8F39 - chains C and D of the 27 polymer chains in the assembly; structure by electron microscopy, 3.50 A resolution.

# Chain C
Name: ATP synthase subunit alpha, mitochondrial
Source organism: Saccharomyces cerevisiae
UniProtKB: P07251 (ATPA_YEAST); residues 4-510 here correspond to UniProt positions 39-545 (UniProt number = residue number + 35)
Sequence (507 residues; row label = number of the first residue in the row):
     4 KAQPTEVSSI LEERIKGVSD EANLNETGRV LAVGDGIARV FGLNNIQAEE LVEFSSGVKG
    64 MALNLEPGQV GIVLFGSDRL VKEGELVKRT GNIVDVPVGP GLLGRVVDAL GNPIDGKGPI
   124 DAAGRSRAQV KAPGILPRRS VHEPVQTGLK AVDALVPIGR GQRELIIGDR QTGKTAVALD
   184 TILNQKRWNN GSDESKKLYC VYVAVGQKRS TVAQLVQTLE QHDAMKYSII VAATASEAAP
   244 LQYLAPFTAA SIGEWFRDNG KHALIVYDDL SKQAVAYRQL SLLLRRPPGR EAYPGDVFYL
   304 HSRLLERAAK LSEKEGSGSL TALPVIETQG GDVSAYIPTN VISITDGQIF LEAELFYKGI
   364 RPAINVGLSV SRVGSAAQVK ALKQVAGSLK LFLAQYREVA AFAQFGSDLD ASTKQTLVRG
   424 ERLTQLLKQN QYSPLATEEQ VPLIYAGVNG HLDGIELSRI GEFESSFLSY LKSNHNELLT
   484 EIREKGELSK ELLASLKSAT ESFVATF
Not modelled in the structure: 4-5
Residues lining bound ligands: ADP (adenosine-5'-diphosphate): Arg173, Gln174, Thr175, Gly176, Lys177, Thr178, Ala179, Glu330, Phe359, Arg364, Pro365, Gln432, Asn433, Gln434
UniProt features mapped onto this chain:
  - binding site (ATP): Gly171 to Thr178
  - site: Ser372 (Required for activity)
  - modified residue (Phosphoserine): Ser22, Ser143

# Chain D
Name: ATP synthase subunit beta, mitochondrial
Source organism: Saccharomyces cerevisiae
Notes: EC 7.1.2.2
UniProtKB: P00830 (ATPB_YEAST); residues 6-478 here correspond to UniProt positions 39-511 (UniProt number = residue number + 33)
Sequence (473 residues; numbered 6 to 478; the number before each row is that of its first residue):
     6 STPITGKVTA VIGAIVDVHF EQSELPAILN ALEIKTPQGK LVLEVAQHLG ENTVRTIAMD
    66 GTEGLVRGEK VLDTGGPISV PVGRETLGRI INVIGEPIDE RGPIKSKLRK PIHADPPSFA
   126 EQSTSAEILE TGIKVVDLLA PYARGGKIGL FGGAGVGKTV FIQELINNIA KAHGGFSVFT
   186 GVGERTREGN DLYREMKETG VINLEGESKV ALVFGQMNEP PGARARVALT GLTIAEYFRD
   246 EEGQDVLLFI DNIFRFTQAG SEVSALLGRI PSAVGYQPTL ATDMGLLQER ITTTKKGSVT
   306 SVQAVYVPAD DLTDPAPATT FAHLDATTVL SRGISELGIY PAVDPLDSKS RLLDAAVVGQ
   366 EHYDVASKVQ ETLQTYKSLQ DIIAILGMDE LSEQDKLTVE RARKIQRFLS QPFAVAEVFT
   426 GIPGKLVRLK DTVASFKAVL EGKYDNIPEH AFYMVGGIED VVAKAEKLAA EAN
UniProt features mapped onto this chain:
  - binding site (ATP): Gly157 to Thr164
  - modified residue: Thr79 (Phosphothreonine), Thr204 (Phosphothreonine), Ser340 (Phosphoserine)

# How chain C and chain D interact
Residue-residue contacts (86):
  Gly45(C) - Arg72(D)  hydrogen bond (backbone-side chain)
  Leu46(C) - Arg72(D)  hydrogen bond (backbone-side chain)
  Asn47(C) - Val71(D)
  Asn47(C) - Arg72(D)
  Asn48(C) - Val71(D)
  Ile49(C) - Leu70(D)
  Ile49(C) - Val71(D)
  Ile49(C) - Arg72(D)
  Gln50(C) - Gly69(D)
  Gln50(C) - Leu70(D)
  Gln50(C) - Val71(D)
  Ala51(C) - Thr67(D)
  Ala51(C) - Leu70(D)  hydrogen bond (backbone-backbone)
  Glu52(C) - Glu68(D)
  Leu66(C) - Val16(D)
  Asn67(C) - Val16(D)
  Asn67(C) - Ile17(D)
  Leu68(C) - Thr14(D)
  Leu68(C) - Ala15(D)
  Leu68(C) - Val16(D)  hydrogen bond (backbone-backbone)
  Leu68(C) - Ile17(D)
  Leu68(C) - Arg72(D)
  Glu69(C) - Thr14(D)
  Glu69(C) - Arg72(D)
  Pro70(C) - Thr14(D)
  Pro70(C) - Ala15(D)
  Val73(C) - Arg72(D)
  Lys134(C) - Asp65(D)  salt bridge
  Lys134(C) - Asn223(D)
  Ala135(C) - Asn223(D)
  Pro136(C) - Thr191(D)
  Gly137(C) - Thr191(D)
  Ile138(C) - Thr191(D)
  Ile138(C) - Asn195(D)
  Ile138(C) - Phe219(D)  hydrophobic
  Leu139(C) - Asp104(D)
  Leu139(C) - Glu105(D)
  Leu139(C) - Tyr198(D)  hydrophobic
  Arg141(C) - Thr191(D)  hydrogen bond (side chain-backbone)
  Arg141(C) - Arg192(D)
  Arg141(C) - Asn195(D)  hydrogen bond (backbone-side chain)
  Arg142(C) - Asn195(D)
  Ser143(C) - Asp196(D)  hydrogen bond
  Ser143(C) - Arg199(D)
  Val144(C) - Arg192(D)
  Arg166(C) - Arg190(D)
  Arg289(C) - Ile17(D)
  Arg289(C) - Gly18(D)
  Pro290(C) - Leu271(D)
  Pro290(C) - Gly273(D)
  Pro291(C) - Leu271(D)
  Gly292(C) - Leu271(D)
  Arg293(C) - Val279(D)
  Arg293(C) - Gly280(D)
  Gly298(C) - Glu267(D)
  Gly298(C) - Leu271(D)
  Gly298(C) - Leu272(D)
  Phe301(C) - Arg229(D)
  Phe301(C) - Gln263(D)
  Phe301(C) - Glu267(D)
  Tyr302(C) - Gly66(D)
  Tyr302(C) - Asn223(D)
  Tyr302(C) - Glu224(D)
  Tyr302(C) - Pro225(D)
  Tyr302(C) - Pro226(D)
  Tyr302(C) - Glu267(D)
  Ser305(C) - Met222(D)  hydrogen bond (side chain-backbone)
  Ser305(C) - Asn223(D)
  Arg306(C) - Asn223(D)
  Glu309(C) - Arg190(D)
  Glu309(C) - Thr191(D)  hydrogen bond
  Glu309(C) - Asn223(D)
  Ser337(C) - Ala314(D)
  Tyr339(C) - Glu267(D)
  Ile345(C) - Arg190(D)  hydrogen bond (backbone-side chain)
  Ser346(C) - Arg190(D)  hydrogen bond (backbone-side chain)
  Ser346(C) - Met222(D)
  Ile347(C) - Arg190(D)
  Ile347(C) - Met222(D)  hydrophobic
  Thr348(C) - Arg190(D)  hydrogen bond (backbone-side chain)
  Asp349(C) - Arg190(D)  salt bridge
  Asp349(C) - Arg192(D)  salt bridge
  Arg375(C) - Ala159(D)
  Arg375(C) - Arg190(D)
  Arg375(C) - Glu193(D)  salt bridge
  Val376(C) - Arg192(D)
Also at the interface, not in a pair above, chain C (50 interface residues in all): Arg130, Pro297, Asp299, Thr342, Asn343
Also at the interface, not in a pair above, chain D (47 interface residues in all): Ala19, Gln43, Ile103, Glu189, Gly194, Gln221, Arg260, Tyr311

# In short
50 residues of chain C face 47 of chain D across their interface; the contacts include 12 hydrogen bonds and 4
salt bridges. Among the polar pairs are Lys134(C)-Asp65(D), Asp349(C)-Arg190(D) and Asp349(C)-Arg192(D). Bound
to chain C: ADP.
Chain C is ATP synthase subunit alpha, mitochondrial and chain D is ATP synthase subunit beta, mitochondrial,
both from Saccharomyces cerevisiae; the structure, Yeast ATP synthase in conformation-2, at pH 6, was
determined by electron microscopy together with 8F29, 8FKJ and 8FL8 from the same study.
